4CQV - chains B and D of the 6 polymer chains in the assembly; structure by X-ray diffraction, 2.86 A resolution.

== Chain B (and D) ==
Protein: Haemagglutinin HA2
Organism: Influenza A virus (A/TURKEY/TURKEY/1/2005(H5N1))
Notes: fragment: ha2 of trypsin released ectodomain, residues 347-512; chain D of this document is another copy of the same molecule, construct and numbering; everything in this record applies to it too
UniProtKB: Q207Z6 (Q207Z6_9INFA); residues 1-166 here correspond to UniProt positions 347-512 (UniProt number = residue number + 346)
Chain sequence (166 residues; each row starts with the number of its first residue):
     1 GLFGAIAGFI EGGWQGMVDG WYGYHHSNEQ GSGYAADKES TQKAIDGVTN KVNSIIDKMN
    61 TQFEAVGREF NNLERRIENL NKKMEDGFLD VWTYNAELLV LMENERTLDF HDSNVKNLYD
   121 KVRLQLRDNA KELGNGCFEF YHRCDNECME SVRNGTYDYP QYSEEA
Unresolved in the structure: 164-166
Disulfide bonds: Cys-144/Cys-148

== Interface between chain B and chain D ==
Contacting residue pairs - 43 pairs, chain B then chain D:
  Gly-1(B) / Asn-117(D)  hydrogen bond (backbone-side chain)
  Leu-2(B) / Phe-3(D)
  Leu-2(B) / Arg-106(D)
  Leu-2(B) / Ser-113(D)  hydrogen bond (backbone-side chain)
  Leu-2(B) / Asn-117(D)
  Phe-3(B) / Phe-3(D)  hydrophobic
  Gly-4(B) / Asn-117(D)
  Phe-9(B) / Leu-124(D)  hydrophobic
  Arg-76(B) / Arg-68(D)
  Arg-76(B) / Glu-69(D)  hydrogen bond (side chain-backbone)
  Arg-76(B) / Phe-70(D)
  Arg-76(B) / Glu-74(D)  salt bridge
  Ile-77(B) / Ile-77(D)  hydrophobic
  Asn-79(B) / Arg-68(D)  hydrogen bond
  Leu-80(B) / Arg-68(D)
  Leu-80(B) / Asn-81(D)
  Lys-83(B) / Phe-63(D)
  Lys-83(B) / Arg-68(D)
  Met-84(B) / Met-84(D)  hydrophobic
  Met-84(B) / Phe-88(D)
  Gly-87(B) / Phe-88(D)
  Phe-88(B) / Phe-88(D)
  Asp-90(B) / Thr-61(D)
  Asp-90(B) / Trp-92(D)
  Val-91(B) / Phe-88(D)  hydrophobic
  Val-91(B) / Trp-92(D)
  Tyr-94(B) / Lys-58(D)
  Tyr-94(B) / Met-59(D)  hydrophobic
  Tyr-94(B) / Trp-92(D)  hydrophobic
  Tyr-94(B) / Asn-95(D)
  Tyr-94(B) / Leu-99(D)
  Glu-97(B) / Lys-58(D)  salt bridge
  Leu-101(B) / Lys-58(D)
  Met-102(B) / Met-102(D)  hydrophobic
  Glu-105(B) / Arg-106(D)  salt bridge
  Arg-106(B) / Arg-106(D)
  Asp-109(B) / Arg-106(D)  salt bridge
  Lys-116(B) / Lys-116(D)
  Lys-131(B) / Arg-127(D)
  Glu-132(B) / Leu-124(D)
  Glu-132(B) / Arg-127(D)  hydrogen bond (backbone-side chain)
  Leu-133(B) / Arg-127(D)  hydrogen bond (backbone-side chain)
  Gly-134(B) / Leu-124(D)
Also at the interface, not in a pair above, chain B (29 interface residues in all): Asn-95, Leu-98
Also at the interface, not in a pair above, chain D (31 interface residues in all): Lys-43, Val-66, Leu-80, Val-91, Glu-103, Asp-109, Phe-110, Arg-123

== Overview ==
The interface between chain B and chain D involves 29 residues on one side and 31 on the other, with 6
hydrogen bonds and 4 salt bridges. Polar pairs include Arg-76(B)/Glu-74(D), Glu-97(B)/Lys-58(D) and
Glu-105(B)/Arg-106(D).
Both chains are Haemagglutinin HA2 (Influenza A virus (A/TURKEY/TURKEY/1/2005(H5N1))). Entry 4CQV (Crystal
structure of H5 (tyTy) Del133/Ile155Thr Mutant Haemagglutinin) was determined by X-ray diffraction, deposited
together with 4CQP, 4CQQ, 4CQR, 4CQS, 4CQU, 4CQW and 5 further entries.
